PDB entry 7RPW | electron microscopy, 4.38 A resolution (low resolution: residue-level contacts below are approximate; hydrogen-bond / salt-bridge calls are withheld) | chains C and E of the 7 polymer chains in the assembly

== Chain C ==
Molecule: DNA polymerase sliding clamp 3
From: Saccharolobus solfataricus
UniProtKB: P57765 (PCNA3_SACS2); residue numbers follow UniProt; this construct covers 1-244
Sequence (252 residues; each row starts with the number of its first residue):
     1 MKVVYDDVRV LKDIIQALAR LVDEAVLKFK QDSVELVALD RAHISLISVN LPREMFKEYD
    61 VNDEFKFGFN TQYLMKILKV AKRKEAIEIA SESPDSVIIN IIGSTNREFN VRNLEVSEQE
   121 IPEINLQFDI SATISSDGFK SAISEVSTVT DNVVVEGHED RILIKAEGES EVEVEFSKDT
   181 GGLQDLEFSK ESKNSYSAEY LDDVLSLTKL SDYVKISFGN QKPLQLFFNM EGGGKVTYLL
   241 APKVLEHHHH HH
Disordered / not traced: 246-252
Differences from the reference sequence: expression tag (245-252)

== Chain E ==
Molecule: DNA ligase
From: Saccharolobus solfataricus
Notes: EC 6.5.1.1
UniProtKB: Q980T8 (DNLI_SACS2); residue numbers follow UniProt; this construct covers 1-601
Sequence (621 residues; row label = number of the first residue in the row; numbers below 1 keep their minus sign (Met-19 is residue -19)):
   -19 MGSSHHHHHH SSGLVPRGSH MEFKVIAEYF DKLEKISSRL QLTALLADLL SKSDKTIIDK
    41 VVYIIQGKLW PDFLGYPELG IGEKFLIKAI SIATNTDENS VENLYKTIGD LGEVARRLKS
   101 KQQSTGILGF LGTTSKESLT VDEVYSTLSK VALTTGEGSR DLKIRLLAGL LKKADPLEAK
   161 FLVRFVEGRL RVGIGDATVL DAMAIAFGGG QSASEIIERA YNLRADLGNI AKIIVEKGIE
   221 ALKTLKPQVG IPIRPMLAER LSNPEEILKK MGGNAIVDYK YDGERAQIHK KEDKIFIFSR
   281 RLENITSQYP DVVDYVSKYI EGKEFIIEGE IVAIDPESGE MRPFQELMHR KRKSDIYEAI
   341 KEYPVNVFLF DLMYYEDVDY TTKPLEARRK LLESIVKPND YVKIAHHIQA NNVEDLKSFF
   401 YRAISEGGEG VMVKAIGKDA IYQAGARGWL WIKLKRDYQS EMADTVDLVV VGGFYGKGKR
   461 GGKISSLLMA AYNPKTDSFE SVCKVASGFS DEQLDELQKK LMEIKRDVKH PRVNSKMEPD
   521 IWVEPVYVAE IIGSEITISP LHTCCQDVVE KDAGLSIRFP RFIRWRDDKS PEDATTTDEI
   581 LEMYNKQPKK KIESPAVDES V
Disordered / not traced: -19 to -2, 438-601
Differences from the reference sequence: initiating methionine (-19); expression tag (-18 to 0)
UniProt features mapped onto this chain:
  - active site: Lys260 (N6-AMP-lysine intermediate)
  - binding site (ATP): Asp258, Arg265, Arg280, Glu310, Phe350, Arg427, Lys433
  - mutagenesis: Met1 to Leu30 (No interaction with PCNA3, no stimulation by PCNA heterotrimer), Phe110 to Leu111 (Impairs interaction with PCNA)
Metal / ion sites: Mn2+ site 1: Gly60 (shared with 1 residue of chain X); Mn2+ site 2: Lys260, Tyr261 (together with adenosine monophosphate)
Ligand contacts: adenosine monophosphate (AMP): Tyr259, Lys260, Tyr261, Asp262, Gly263, Arg265, Arg280, Glu310, Phe350, Glu409, Met412, Lys414, Trp431, Lys433
Reported in the primary citation:
  - conformationally variable residues (order/disorder transition): Ile311 to Asn346, Val376 to Met412
  - mutagenesis - Q103A/I107A, F110A/L111A: decreased binding to PCNA
  - mutagenesis - R145D, R145L: unchanged binding to PCNA
  - mutagenesis - R145D: decreased catalytic activity on PCNA
  - mutagenesis - I336G/Y337G/E338G: unchanged catalytic activity on PCNA

== How chain C and chain E interact ==
Residue-residue contacts (26):
  Ala19(C) with Leu142(E)
  Arg20(C) with Leu142(E)
  Asp23(C) with Leu142(E); Leu146(E)
  Ala42(C) with Lys152(E)
  His43(C) with Gly106(E); Ile107(E); Leu108(E)
  Ile44(C) with Ile107(E); Lys152(E)
  Ser45(C) with Ile107(E)
  Gln72(C) with Leu142(E)
  Lys76(C) with Glu137(E)
  Gln119(C) with Leu108(E)
  Ile121(C) with Leu108(E); Leu111(E)
  Pro122(C) with Leu111(E); Gly112(E); Thr113(E)
  Glu199(C) with Asp141(E); Arg145(E)
  Tyr200(C) with Arg145(E)
  Ala241(C) with Gly106(E); Ile107(E)
  Val244(C) with Asn75(E)
  Leu245(C) with Thr105(E)
Also at the interface, not in a pair above, chain C (24 interface residues in all): Val22, Arg41, Leu46, Glu123, Ile124, Leu239, Leu240
Also at the interface, not in a pair above, chain E (16 interface residues in all): Ser115, Gly149

== Summary ==
24 residues of chain C and 16 residues of chain E are in contact. Chain E binds adenosine monophosphate. The
paper reports that Q103A/I107A and F110A/L111A of chain E reduce binding to PCNA; conformational variability
at Ile311(E) and Val376(E); 5 substitutions were tested in all.
Chain C is DNA polymerase sliding clamp 3 and chain E is DNA ligase, both from Saccharolobus solfataricus; the
structure, Archaeal DNA ligase and heterotrimeric PCNA in complex with adenylated DNA, was determined by
electron microscopy together with 7RPO and 7RPX from the same study.
